PDB entry 1DQ9 | X-ray diffraction, 2.80 A resolution | chains A and D of the 4 polymer chains in the assembly

# Chain A (and D)
Name: Protein (hmg-CoA reductase)
From: Homo sapiens
Notes: EC 1.1.1.34; fragment: catalytic portion; chain D of this document is another copy of the same molecule, construct and numbering; everything in this record applies to it too
Reference sequence: P04035 (HMDH_HUMAN); residues 422-888 here = UniProt positions 422-888
Amino-acid sequence (467 residues; numbered 422 to 888; the number before each row is that of its first residue):
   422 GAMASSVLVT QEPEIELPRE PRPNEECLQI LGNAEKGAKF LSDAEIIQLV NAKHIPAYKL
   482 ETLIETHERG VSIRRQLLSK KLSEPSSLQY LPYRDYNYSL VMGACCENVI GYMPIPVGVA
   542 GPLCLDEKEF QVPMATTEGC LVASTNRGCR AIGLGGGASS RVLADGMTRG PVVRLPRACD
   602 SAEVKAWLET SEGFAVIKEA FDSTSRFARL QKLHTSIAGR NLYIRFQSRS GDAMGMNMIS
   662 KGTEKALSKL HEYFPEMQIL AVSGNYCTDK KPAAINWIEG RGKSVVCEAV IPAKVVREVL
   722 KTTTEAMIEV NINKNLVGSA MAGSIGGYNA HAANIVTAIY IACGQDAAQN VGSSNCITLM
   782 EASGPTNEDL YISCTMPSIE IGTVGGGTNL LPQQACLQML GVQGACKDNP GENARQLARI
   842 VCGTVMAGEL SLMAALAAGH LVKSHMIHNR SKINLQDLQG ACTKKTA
Unresolved in the structure: 422-460, 866-888 (chain D: 422-452, 866-888)
Sequence notes: engineered mutation I485 (Met in P04035)
Small-molecule neighbours:
  - 3-hydroxy-3-methylglutaryl-coenzyme A (HMG), molecule 1: P477, Y479, E528, N529, R590, M657, S684, N686, C688, D690, K691, K692
  - 3-hydroxy-3-methylglutaryl-coenzyme A (HMG), molecule 2: E559, C561, A564, S565, N567, R568, R571, V720, K722, K735, A751, H752, N755, S852, L853, A856, L857, H861, L862, S865
From the paper describing this entry:
  - catalytic residues: E559 (proposed by the authors, not directly observed)
  - post-translational modification sites: S872 (citing earlier work)
  - mutagenesis - M485I: unchanged catalytic activity

# Interface between chain A and chain D
Residue-residue contacts - 51 pairs, chain A then chain D:
  S580(A) - C600(D)
  R582(A) - C600(D)  hydrogen bond
  L584(A) - A603(D)  hydrophobic
  L584(A) - I638(D)  hydrophobic
  R595(A) - E782(D)  salt bridge
  R598(A) - E709(D)
  R598(A) - V711(D)
  A599(A) - V707(D)  hydrophobic
  A599(A) - E709(D)  hydrogen bond (backbone-side chain)
  A599(A) - Y792(D)
  C600(A) - S580(D)
  C600(A) - R582(D)  hydrogen bond
  C600(A) - E709(D)  hydrogen bond (backbone-side chain)
  A603(A) - R582(D)
  A603(A) - L584(D)  hydrophobic
  H635(A) - I699(D)  hydrogen bond (side chain-backbone)
  H635(A) - E700(D)  salt bridge
  I638(A) - L584(D)  hydrophobic
  I638(A) - V707(D)  hydrophobic
  I638(A) - T796(D)
  A639(A) - L780(D)
  A639(A) - T796(D)
  G640(A) - V707(D)
  G640(A) - S794(D)
  G640(A) - T796(D)  hydrogen bond (backbone-side chain)
  R641(A) - E782(D)  salt bridge
  R641(A) - Y792(D)
  A695(A) - A695(D)  hydrophobic
  A695(A) - I699(D)
  I696(A) - I699(D)
  I699(A) - H635(D)  hydrogen bond (backbone-side chain)
  I699(A) - A695(D)
  I699(A) - I696(D)
  E700(A) - H635(D)  salt bridge
  E700(A) - E700(D)
  V707(A) - A599(D)  hydrophobic
  V707(A) - I638(D)  hydrophobic
  V707(A) - G640(D)
  E709(A) - R598(D)  salt bridge
  E709(A) - A599(D)  hydrogen bond (side chain-backbone)
  E709(A) - C600(D)  hydrogen bond (side chain-backbone)
  V711(A) - R598(D)
  L780(A) - A639(D)
  E782(A) - R595(D)  salt bridge
  E782(A) - R641(D)  salt bridge
  Y792(A) - A599(D)
  Y792(A) - R641(D)
  S794(A) - G640(D)
  T796(A) - I638(D)
  T796(A) - A639(D)
  T796(A) - G640(D)  hydrogen bond (side chain-backbone)
Other interface residues (no listed pair), chain A (27 interface residues in all): K606, Y687
Other interface residues (no listed pair), chain D (28 interface residues in all): K606, K633, Y687

# In short
Chain A and chain D form an interface of 27 and 28 residues respectively; the contacts include 10 hydrogen
bonds and 7 salt bridges. Polar pairs include R595(A)-E782(D), H635(A)-E700(D) and R641(A)-E782(D). Chain A
binds 3-hydroxy-3-methylglutaryl-coenzyme A. From the paper: the catalytic residue E559(A); M485I of chain A
leaves catalytic activity unchanged.
Both chains are Protein (hmg-CoA reductase) (Homo sapiens). Entry 1DQ9 (Complex of catalytic portion of human
hmg-CoA reductase with hmg-CoA) was determined by X-ray diffraction (same publication as 1DQ8 and 1DQA).
